Entry 3CUE (X-ray diffraction, 3.70 A resolution); this record covers chains A and B of the 6 polymer chains in the assembly.

[Chain A]
Protein: Transport protein particle 23 kDa subunit
From: Saccharomyces cerevisiae
UniProtKB: Q03784 (TRS23_YEAST); numbering as in UniProt (aligned over 1-219)
Sequence (219 residues; numbered 1 to 219; the number before each row is that of its first residue):
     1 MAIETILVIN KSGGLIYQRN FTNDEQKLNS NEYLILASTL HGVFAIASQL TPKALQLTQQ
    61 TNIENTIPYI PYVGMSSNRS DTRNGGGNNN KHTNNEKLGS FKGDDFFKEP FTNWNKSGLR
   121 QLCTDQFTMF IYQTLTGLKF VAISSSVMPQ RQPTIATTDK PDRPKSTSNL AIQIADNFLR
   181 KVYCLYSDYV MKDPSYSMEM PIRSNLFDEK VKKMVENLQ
Unresolved in the structure: 1, 56-66, 76-103, 149-168
From the paper describing this entry:
  - mutagenesis - S12K/G14M/L34K, S38R, M200A/P201W/R203S: abolished catalytic activity with GTP-binding protein YPT1
  - mutagenesis - H41A/G42M/A45W/I46R: decreased catalytic activity with GTP-binding protein YPT1
  - mutagenesis - H41A/G42M/A45W/I46R: unchanged growth
  - mutagenesis - S12K/G14M/L34K, S38R, M200A/P201W/R203S: abolished growth

[Chain B]
Protein: Transport protein particle 31 kDa subunit
From: Saccharomyces cerevisiae
UniProtKB: Q03337 (TRS31_YEAST); residues 1-283 here = UniProt positions 1-283
Sequence (283 residues; each row starts with the number of its first residue):
     1 MSQRIIQPSA SDQQFPGKSD GYEYTVGPKQ AITSEASTTY IPSRIYSESL LFKRQEASLS
    61 AMAFLFQEMI SQLHRTCKTA GDFETKLSDY GHNIGIRLLE LLNFRASVSP SSLPRASAFL
   121 SQNESSSKLS NASNSPGMLA NSSTATSASA NERLQEKQTE SLSNYITKMR RRDLKILDIL
   181 QFIHGTLWSY LFNHVSDDLV KSSERDNEYM IVDNFPTLTQ FIPGENVSCE YFVCGIIKGF
   241 LFNAGFPCGV TAHRMPQGGH SQRTVYLIQF DRQVLDREGL RFG
Unresolved in the structure: 1-54, 104-164, 283

[How chain A and chain B interact]
Pairs across the interface (13; chain A residue first):
  Asp188(A) - Phe221(B)
  Met191(A) - Phe64(B)
  Lys192(A) - Ser60(B)  hydrogen bond
  Lys192(A) - Ala63(B)
  Lys192(A) - Phe64(B)
  Lys192(A) - Gln67(B)
  Lys192(A) - Phe221(B)
  Asp193(A) - Pro223(B)
  Pro194(A) - Gln67(B)
  Pro194(A) - Ser71(B)
  Pro194(A) - Ile222(B)
  Leu206(A) - Gln220(B)
  Leu206(A) - Phe221(B)
Also at the interface, not in a pair above, chain A (9 interface residues in all): Tyr189, Ser204, Asn205
Also at the interface, not in a pair above, chain B (11 interface residues in all): Ile70, Gly224

[In short]
9 residues of chain A and 11 residues of chain B are in contact, with 1 hydrogen bond. The hydrogen-bonded
pair is Lys192(A)-Ser60(B). The paper reports that S12K/G14M/L34K, S38R and M200A/P201W/R203S of chain A
abolish catalytic activity with GTP-binding protein YPT1; S12K/G14M/L34K, S38R and M200A/P201W/R203S of chain
A abolish growth.
Chain A is Transport protein particle 23 kDa subunit and chain B is Transport protein particle 31 kDa subunit,
both from Saccharomyces cerevisiae; the structure, Crystal structure of a TRAPP subassembly activating the Rab
Ypt1p, was determined by X-ray diffraction.
